Entry 7NWO (X-ray diffraction, 2.70 A resolution); this record covers chain AAA.

== Chain AAA ==
Name: Beta-xylanase
Organism: Caldicellulosiruptor kristjanssonii (strain ATCC 700853 / DSM 12137 / I77R1B)
Notes: EC 3.2.1.8
UniProtKB: E4S6E9 (E4S6E9_CALKI); residues 21-215 here correspond to UniProt positions 1071-1265 (UniProt number = residue number + 1050)
Amino-acid sequence (215 residues; each row starts with the number of its first residue):
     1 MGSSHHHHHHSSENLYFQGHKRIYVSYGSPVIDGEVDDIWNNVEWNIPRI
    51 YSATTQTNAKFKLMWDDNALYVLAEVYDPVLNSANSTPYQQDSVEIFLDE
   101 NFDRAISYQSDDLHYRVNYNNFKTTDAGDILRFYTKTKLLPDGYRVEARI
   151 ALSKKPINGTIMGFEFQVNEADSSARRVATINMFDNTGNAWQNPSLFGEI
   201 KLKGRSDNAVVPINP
Disordered / not traced: 1-20, 209-212
Differences from the reference sequence: initiating methionine (1); expression tag (2-20)
Bound ions: Ca2+ site 1: Val-31, Asp-33, Glu-35, Asp-37, Glu-147; Ca2+ site 2: Asp-78, Val-80, Asp-92, Ala-171; Ca2+ site 3: Asp-99, Asp-103, Asp-111, Asp-112
Small-molecule neighbours: beta-D-glucopyranose (BGC): Tyr-89, Glu-95, Phe-97, His-114, Arg-116, Asp-126, Gln-167, Asn-169, Arg-177, Trp-191
From the paper describing this entry:
  - binding site for beta-D-glucopyranose: Tyr-89, Trp-191

== Summary ==
Bound to chain AAA: beta-D-glucopyranose. The Ca2+ site 1 is built by Val-31, Asp-33, Glu-35, Asp-37 and
Glu-147. The Ca2+ site 2 is built by Asp-78, Val-80, Asp-92 and Ala-171. From the paper: a binding site for
beta-D-glucopyranose at Tyr-89 and Trp-191.
Chain AAA is Beta-xylanase (Caldicellulosiruptor kristjanssonii (strain ATCC 700853 / DSM 12137 / I77R1B));
the structure, A carbohydrate binding module family 9 (CBM9) from Caldicellulosiruptor kristjanssonii in
complex with glucose, was determined by X-ray diffraction together with 7NN3, 7NWN, 7NWP and 7NWQ from the
same study.
